3C2R - chains A and B; structure by X-ray diffraction, 2.40 A resolution.

[Chain A (and B)]
Molecule: Nicotinate-nucleotide pyrophosphorylase
Source organism: Saccharomyces cerevisiae
Notes: EC 2.4.2.19; chain B of this document is another copy of the same molecule, construct and numbering; everything in this record applies to it too
Reference sequence: P43619 (NADC_YEAST); residues 2-295 here correspond to UniProt positions 1-294 (UniProt number = residue number - 1)
Sequence (295 residues; numbered 1 to 295; the number before each row is that of its first residue):
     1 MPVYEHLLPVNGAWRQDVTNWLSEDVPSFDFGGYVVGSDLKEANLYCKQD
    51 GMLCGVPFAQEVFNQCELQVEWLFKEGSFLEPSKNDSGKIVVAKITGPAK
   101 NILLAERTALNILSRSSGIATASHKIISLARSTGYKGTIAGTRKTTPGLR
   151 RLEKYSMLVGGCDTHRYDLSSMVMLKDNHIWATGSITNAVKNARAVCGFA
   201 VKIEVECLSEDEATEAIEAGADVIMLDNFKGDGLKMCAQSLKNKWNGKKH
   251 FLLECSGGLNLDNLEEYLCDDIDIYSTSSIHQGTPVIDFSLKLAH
Disordered / not traced: 1, 229-249, 262-267
Residues lining bound ligands: phthalic acid (PHT): Gly-141, Thr-142, Arg-143, Lys-144, His-165, Arg-166, Met-174, Glu-254, Ser-256, Ser-276

[Interface between chain A and chain B]
Pairs across the interface (105):
  Trp-21(A) / Pro-147(B)  hydrophobic
  Trp-21(A) / Gly-148(B)
  Glu-24(A) / Pro-147(B)
  Glu-24(A) / Gly-148(B)  hydrogen bond (side chain-backbone)
  Glu-24(A) / Leu-149(B)  hydrogen bond (side chain-backbone)
  Glu-24(A) / Arg-150(B)  hydrogen bond (side chain-backbone)
  Glu-24(A) / Asp-168(B)
  Asp-25(A) / Arg-143(B)  salt bridge
  Asp-25(A) / Arg-150(B)  salt bridge
  Asp-25(A) / Asp-168(B)
  Asp-25(A) / Leu-169(B)  hydrogen bond (backbone-backbone)
  Val-26(A) / Ser-170(B)
  Pro-27(A) / Asp-168(B)
  Pro-27(A) / Ser-170(B)
  Ser-28(A) / Ser-170(B)  hydrogen bond (backbone-side chain)
  Phe-29(A) / Leu-169(B)
  Phe-29(A) / Ser-170(B)  hydrogen bond (backbone-side chain)
  Phe-31(A) / Ser-170(B)
  Phe-31(A) / Val-173(B)  hydrophobic
  Phe-31(A) / Val-196(B)  hydrophobic
  Phe-31(A) / Cys-197(B)  hydrophobic
  Gly-32(A) / His-179(B)
  Tyr-34(A) / Asn-192(B)
  Tyr-34(A) / Val-196(B)  hydrophobic
  Val-35(A) / Leu-175(B)  hydrophobic
  Val-35(A) / His-179(B)
  Val-35(A) / Thr-183(B)
  Val-35(A) / Ala-193(B)
  Val-36(A) / Asn-178(B)
  Val-36(A) / His-179(B)
  Val-36(A) / Ala-182(B)
  Leu-103(A) / Asn-178(B)
  Leu-103(A) / His-179(B)
  Arg-107(A) / Arg-143(B)
  Arg-107(A) / Lys-144(B)
  Asn-111(A) / Arg-143(B)  hydrogen bond (side chain-backbone)
  Asn-111(A) / Lys-144(B)
  Asn-111(A) / Thr-145(B)  hydrogen bond (side chain-backbone)
  Ser-114(A) / Gln-282(B)  hydrogen bond
  Arg-115(A) / Lys-144(B)  hydrogen bond (side chain-backbone)
  Arg-115(A) / Thr-145(B)
  Arg-115(A) / Thr-146(B)  hydrogen bond
  Arg-115(A) / Gln-282(B)
  Arg-143(A) / Asp-25(B)  salt bridge
  Arg-143(A) / Arg-107(B)
  Arg-143(A) / Asn-111(B)  hydrogen bond (backbone-side chain)
  Lys-144(A) / Arg-107(B)
  Lys-144(A) / Asn-111(B)
  Lys-144(A) / Arg-115(B)  hydrogen bond (backbone-side chain)
  Thr-145(A) / Asn-111(B)  hydrogen bond (backbone-side chain)
  Thr-145(A) / Arg-115(B)
  Thr-146(A) / Arg-115(B)  hydrogen bond
  Thr-146(A) / Thr-146(B)
  Thr-146(A) / Leu-149(B)
  Pro-147(A) / Trp-21(B)  hydrophobic
  Pro-147(A) / Ile-112(B)  hydrophobic
  Pro-147(A) / Leu-149(B)
  Gly-148(A) / Trp-21(B)
  Gly-148(A) / Glu-24(B)  hydrogen bond (backbone-side chain)
  Leu-149(A) / Glu-24(B)  hydrogen bond (backbone-side chain)
  Leu-149(A) / Thr-146(B)
  Leu-149(A) / Pro-147(B)
  Arg-150(A) / Glu-24(B)  hydrogen bond (backbone-side chain)
  Arg-150(A) / Asp-25(B)  salt bridge
  Asp-168(A) / Glu-24(B)
  Asp-168(A) / Asp-25(B)
  Asp-168(A) / Pro-27(B)
  Leu-169(A) / Asp-25(B)  hydrogen bond (backbone-backbone)
  Leu-169(A) / Phe-29(B)
  Leu-169(A) / Asp-30(B)
  Leu-169(A) / Leu-104(B)  hydrophobic
  Ser-170(A) / Val-26(B)
  Ser-170(A) / Pro-27(B)
  Ser-170(A) / Ser-28(B)  hydrogen bond (side chain-backbone)
  Ser-170(A) / Phe-29(B)  hydrogen bond (side chain-backbone)
  Ser-170(A) / Phe-31(B)
  Val-173(A) / Phe-31(B)  hydrophobic
  Leu-175(A) / Val-35(B)  hydrophobic
  Asn-178(A) / Val-36(B)
  Asn-178(A) / Leu-103(B)
  Asn-178(A) / Leu-293(B)
  His-179(A) / Gly-32(B)
  His-179(A) / Val-35(B)
  His-179(A) / Leu-103(B)
  Trp-181(A) / His-295(B)
  Ala-182(A) / Val-35(B)
  Ala-182(A) / Val-36(B)  hydrophobic
  Thr-183(A) / Val-35(B)
  Asn-192(A) / Tyr-34(B)
  Asn-192(A) / Val-35(B)
  Ala-193(A) / Val-35(B)
  Val-196(A) / Phe-31(B)  hydrophobic
  Val-196(A) / Tyr-34(B)  hydrophobic
  Cys-197(A) / Phe-31(B)  hydrophobic
  Gln-282(A) / Ser-114(B)  hydrogen bond
  Gln-282(A) / Arg-115(B)
  Gln-282(A) / Val-286(B)
  Gly-283(A) / Thr-284(B)
  Gly-283(A) / Pro-285(B)
  Gly-283(A) / Val-286(B)
  Thr-284(A) / Gly-283(B)
  Pro-285(A) / Gly-283(B)
  Val-286(A) / Gln-282(B)
  Leu-293(A) / Asn-178(B)
  His-295(A) / Trp-181(B)
Other interface residues (no listed pair), chain A (52 interface residues in all): Asp-30, Leu-104, Ile-112, Glu-153, Met-172, Ala-189
Other interface residues (no listed pair), chain B (53 interface residues in all): Glu-153, Tyr-167, Ala-189, Asp-288

[Summary]
The interface between chain A and chain B involves 52 residues on one side and 53 on the other; the contacts
include 22 hydrogen bonds and 4 salt bridges. Polar pairs include Asp-25(A)/Arg-143(B), Asp-25(A)/Arg-150(B)
and Glu-24(A)/Gly-148(B). Chain A binds phthalic acid.
Chain A and chain B are both Nicotinate-nucleotide pyrophosphorylase (Saccharomyces cerevisiae); the
structure, Crystal structure of the quinolinate phosphoribosyl transferase (BNA6) from Sachharomyces
cerevisiae complexed with the inhibitor phthalate, was determined by X-ray diffraction, deposited together
with 3C2F, 3C2E and 3C2O.
